PDB entry 7TKF | electron microscopy, 7.10 A resolution (low resolution: residue-level contacts below are approximate; hydrogen-bond / salt-bridge calls are withheld) | chains V and W of the 27 polymer chains in the assembly

# Chain V
Protein: ATP synthase subunit d
Source organism: Saccharomyces cerevisiae
UniProt: P30902 (ATP7_YEAST); residues 1-173 here correspond to UniProt positions 2-174 (UniProt number = residue number + 1)
Chain sequence (173 residues; numbered 1 to 173; the number before each row is that of its first residue):
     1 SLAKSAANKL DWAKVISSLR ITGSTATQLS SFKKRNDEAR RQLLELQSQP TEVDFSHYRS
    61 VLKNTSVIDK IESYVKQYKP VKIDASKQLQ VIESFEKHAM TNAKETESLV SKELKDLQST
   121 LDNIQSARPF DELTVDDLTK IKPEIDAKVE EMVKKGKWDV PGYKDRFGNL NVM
Not modelled in the structure: 1-2
Swiss-Prot annotation at these positions:
  - modified residue: Ser1 (N-acetylserine)

# Chain W
Protein: ATP synthase subunit f
Source organism: Saccharomyces cerevisiae
UniProt: Q06405 (ATPK_YEAST); residues 1-95 here correspond to UniProt positions 7-101 (UniProt number = residue number + 6)
Chain sequence (95 residues; row label = number of the first residue in the row):
     1 VSTLIPPKVV SSKNIGSAPN AKRIANVVHF YKSLPQGPAP AIKANTRLAR YKAKYFDGDN
    61 ASGKPLWHFA LGIIAFGYSM EYYFHLRHHK GAEEH
Not modelled in the structure: 86-95

# How chain V and chain W interact
Contacting residue pairs (20):
  Gly23(V) with Pro6(W); Pro7(W)
  Ala26(V) with Ser2(W)
  Leu29(V) with Val1(W)
  Ser30(V) with Val1(W)
  Asn102(V) with Lys8(W)
  Ala103(V) with Lys8(W)
  Thr106(V) with Val10(W)
  Asn123(V) with Phe30(W); Tyr31(W)
  Ile124(V) with Phe30(W)
  Ala127(V) with Phe30(W); Ser33(W)
  Arg128(V) with Leu34(W); Pro35(W)
  Pro129(V) with Leu34(W); Pro35(W); Gln36(W)
  Glu132(V) with Gly37(W); Pro38(W)
Also at the interface, not in a pair above, chain V (18 interface residues in all): Thr22, Thr27, Ser126, Phe130, Asp131
Also at the interface, not in a pair above, chain W (17 interface residues in all): Thr3, Leu4, Val9

# Summary
Chain V and chain W form an interface of 18 and 17 residues respectively.
Chain V is ATP synthase subunit d and chain W is ATP synthase subunit f, both from Saccharomyces cerevisiae;
the structure, Yeast ATP synthase State 2binding(b) with 10 mM ATP backbone model, was determined by electron
microscopy (same publication as 7TJS, 7TJT, 7TJU, 7TJV, 7TJW, 7TJX and 30 further entries).
